PDB entry 2XM8 | X-ray diffraction, 3.40 A resolution | chain A

# Chain A
Name: Serine/threonine-protein kinase CHK2
Organism: Homo sapiens
Notes: EC 2.7.11.1; fragment: kinase domain, residues 210-531
UniProtKB: O96017 (CHK2_HUMAN); residues 210-531 here = UniProt positions 210-531
Amino-acid sequence (329 residues; row label = number of the first residue in the row):
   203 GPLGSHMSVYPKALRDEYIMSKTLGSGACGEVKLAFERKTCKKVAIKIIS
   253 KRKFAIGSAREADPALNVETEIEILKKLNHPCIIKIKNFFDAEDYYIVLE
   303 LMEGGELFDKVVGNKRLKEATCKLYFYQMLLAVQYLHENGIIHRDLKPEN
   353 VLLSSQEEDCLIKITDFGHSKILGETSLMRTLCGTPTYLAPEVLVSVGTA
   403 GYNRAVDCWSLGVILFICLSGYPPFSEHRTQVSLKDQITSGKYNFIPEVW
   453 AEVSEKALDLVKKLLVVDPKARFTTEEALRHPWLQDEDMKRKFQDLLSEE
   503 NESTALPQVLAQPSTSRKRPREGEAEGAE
Unresolved in the structure: 203-210, 227-231, 251-268, 376-377, 387-389, 504-531
Construct notes: expression tag (203-209)
Curated features (UniProtKB/Swiss-Prot):
  - region: Asp368 to Glu394 (T-loop/activation segment)
  - active site: Asp347 (Proton acceptor)
  - binding site (ATP): Gly227 to Val234, Lys249, Glu302 to Glu308, Glu351, Asn352, Asp368
  - modified residue: Ser379 (Phosphoserine), Thr383 (Phosphothreonine), Thr387 (Phosphothreonine), Ser456 (Phosphoserine)

# Overview
From UniProt: active-site residue Asp347 and 19 ATP-binding residues.
Chain A is Serine/threonine-protein kinase CHK2 (Homo sapiens); the structure, Co-crystal structure of a small
molecule inhibitor bound to the kinase domain of Chk2, was determined by X-ray diffraction together with 2XBJ
and 2XM9 from the same study.
